5ET0 - chains A and B; structure by X-ray diffraction, 2.30 A resolution.

# Chain A
Name: Espin
Source organism: Mus musculus
Reference sequence: Q9ET47 (ESPN_MOUSE); residues 1-352 here = UniProt positions 1-352
Amino-acid sequence (354 residues; numbered -1 to 352; the number before each row is that of its first residue; numbers below 1 keep their minus sign (Gly-1 is residue -1)):
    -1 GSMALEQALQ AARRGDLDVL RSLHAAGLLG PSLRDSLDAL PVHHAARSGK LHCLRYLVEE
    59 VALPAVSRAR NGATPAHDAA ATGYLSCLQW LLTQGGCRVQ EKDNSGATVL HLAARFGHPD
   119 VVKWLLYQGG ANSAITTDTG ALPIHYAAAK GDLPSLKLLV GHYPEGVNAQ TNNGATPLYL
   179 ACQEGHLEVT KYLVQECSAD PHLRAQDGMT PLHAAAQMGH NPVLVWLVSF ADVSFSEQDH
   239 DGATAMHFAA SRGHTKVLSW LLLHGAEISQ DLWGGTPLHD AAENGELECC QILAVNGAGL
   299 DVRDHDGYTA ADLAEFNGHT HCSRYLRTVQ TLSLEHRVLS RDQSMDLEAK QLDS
Unresolved in the structure: -1, 28-32, 332-352
Differences from the reference sequence: expression tag (-1 to 0)
Swiss-Prot annotation at these positions:
  - modified residue (Phosphoserine): Ser338, Ser342
From the paper describing this entry:
  - mutagenesis - L110D (10-fold): decreased binding to Myosin-IIIb (chain B)

# Chain B
Name: Myosin-IIIb
Source organism: Mus musculus
Reference sequence: Q1EG27 (MYO3B_MOUSE); residues 1280-1333 here correspond to UniProt positions 1252-1305 (UniProt number = residue number - 28)
Amino-acid sequence (54 residues; row label = number of the first residue in the row):
  1280 SQRKPRKLGQ IKVLDGEDQY YKCLSPGACA PEETHSVHPF FFSSSPREDP FAQH
Unresolved in the structure: 1280-1287, 1308-1333
From the paper describing this entry:
  - mutagenesis - R1282A/K1283A (10-fold): decreased binding to Espin (chain A)

# Interface between chain A and chain B
Pairs across the interface (35):
  His41(A) with Tyr1299(B)
  Arg45(A) with Tyr1299(B), hydrogen bond; Leu1303(B)
  Ala67(A) with Tyr1299(B), hydrophobic
  Asn69(A) with Asp1297(B); Tyr1299(B); Tyr1300(B)
  Ala71(A) with Tyr1299(B), hydrophobic; Tyr1300(B)
  Asp76(A) with Tyr1299(B), hydrogen bond; Leu1303(B)
  Ala79(A) with Tyr1300(B), hydrophobic
  Asp101(A) with Tyr1300(B), hydrogen bond
  Leu110(A) with Tyr1300(B), hydrophobic
  Arg113(A) with Asp1294(B), salt bridge; Tyr1300(B)
  Phe114(A) with Tyr1300(B), hydrophobic
  Thr137(A) with Leu1293(B), hydrogen bond (side chain-backbone)
  His143(A) with Leu1293(B)
  Tyr144(A) with Leu1293(B), hydrophobic; Asp1294(B), hydrogen bond
  Thr169(A) with Leu1293(B)
  Asn171(A) with Lys1291(B)
  Tyr177(A) with Lys1291(B), hydrogen bond
  Leu178(A) with Lys1291(B); Leu1293(B), hydrophobic
  Gln181(A) with Ile1290(B); Lys1291(B), hydrogen bond (side chain-backbone)
  Ala203(A) with Lys1291(B)
  Asp205(A) with Lys1291(B), salt bridge
  Met207(A) with Lys1291(B), hydrogen bond
  Gln215(A) with Gly1288(B), hydrogen bond (side chain-backbone); Gln1289(B)
  Met216(A) with Ile1290(B), hydrophobic
  Arg250(A) with Ile1290(B)
Interface residues without a listed pair, chain A (32 interface residues in all): Leu35, Ala37, His75, Thr80, Ala139, Ala147, Phe246
Interface residues without a listed pair, chain B (12 interface residues in all): Val1292, Lys1301
From the paper, about this interface:
  - pairs named by the authors: Tyr144(A)-Asp1294(B) (hydrogen bond)

# In short
Chain A and chain B form an interface of 32 and 12 residues respectively; the contacts include 9 hydrogen
bonds and 2 salt bridges. Polar contacts include Arg113(A)-Asp1294(B), Asp205(A)-Lys1291(B) and
Arg45(A)-Tyr1299(B). The paper describes a hydrogen bond between Tyr144(A) and Asp1294(B). The paper reports
that L110D of chain A reduces binding to Myosin-IIIb (chain B); R1282A/K1283A of chain B reduce binding to
Espin (chain A).
Here chain A is Espin and chain B is Myosin-IIIb, both from Mus musculus. Entry 5ET0 (Crystal structure of
Myo3b-ARB2 in complex with Espin1-AR) was determined by X-ray diffraction, deposited together with 5ET1.
